Entry 2HNT (X-ray diffraction, 2.50 A resolution); this record covers chains E and F of the 4 polymer chains in the assembly.

# Chain E
Name: Gamma-thrombin
Source organism: Homo sapiens
UniProtKB: P00734 (THRB_HUMAN); the construct lacks a stretch of the UniProt sequence, so the offset changes along the chain: 78-97 = UniProt 437-456; 98-129 = UniProt 458-489; 130-154 = UniProt 493-517
Chain sequence (81 residues; each row starts with the number of its first residue; a row labelled like 129A-129C holds insertion residues (129A, then the next letters in order)):
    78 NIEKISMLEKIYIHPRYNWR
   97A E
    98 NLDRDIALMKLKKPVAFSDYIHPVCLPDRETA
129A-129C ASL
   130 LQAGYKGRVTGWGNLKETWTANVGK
Disordered / not traced: 78-79, 143-154
UniProt features mapped onto this chain:
  - active site: Asp102 (Charge relay system)

# Chain F
Name: Gamma-thrombin
Source organism: Homo sapiens
UniProtKB: P00734 (THRB_HUMAN); the construct lacks a stretch of the UniProt sequence and is renumbered around it, so the offset changes along the chain: 150-184 = UniProt 518-552; 187-204 = UniProt 560-577; 205-217 = UniProt 580-592; 219-221 = UniProt 593-595; 1 more segments
Chain sequence (105 residues; row label = number of the first residue in the row; note: 1 number in that range is skipped by the numbering (no residue carries it; nothing is unmodelled there); a row labelled like 186A-186D holds insertion residues (186A, then the next letters in order)):
   150 GQPSVLQVVNLPIVERPVCKDSTRIRITDNMFCAG
  184A Y
   185 KP
186A-186D DEGK
   187 RGDACEGDSGGPFVMKSP
204A-204B FN
   205 NRWYQMGIVSWGE
   219 GCD
  221A R
   222 DGKYGFYTHVFRLKKWIQKVIDQFGE
Disordered / not traced: 150-151, 245-247
UniProt features mapped onto this chain:
  - region: Ala183 to Val200 (High affinity receptor-binding region which is also known as the TP508 peptide)
  - active site: Ser195 (Charge relay system)
Disulfides: Cys168-Cys182, Cys191-Cys220

# Interface between chain E and chain F
Contacting residue pairs (80):
  Tyr89(E) - Trp237(F)
  Tyr89(E) - Val241(F)  hydrophobic
  Ile90(E) - Trp237(F)
  His91(E) - Trp237(F)
  Pro92(E) - Trp237(F)
  Glu97A(E) - Arg175(F)  salt bridge
  Asn98(E) - Ile174(F)
  Asn98(E) - Arg175(F)  hydrogen bond (side chain-backbone)
  Asn98(E) - Thr177(F)
  Asn98(E) - Trp215(F)
  Leu99(E) - Ser214(F)
  Leu99(E) - Trp215(F)  hydrophobic
  Asp100(E) - Thr177(F)
  Asp100(E) - Asn179(F)  hydrogen bond
  Asp100(E) - Met180(F)
  Arg101(E) - Asn179(F)
  Asp102(E) - Ser214(F)  hydrogen bond
  Asp102(E) - Thr229(F)  hydrogen bond (backbone-side chain)
  Ile103(E) - Ile212(F)  hydrophobic
  Ile103(E) - Leu234(F)  hydrophobic
  Ile103(E) - Trp237(F)
  Leu105(E) - Ile242(F)  hydrophobic
  Val121(E) - Val200(F)  hydrophobic
  Cys122(E) - Trp207(F)  hydrogen bond (side chain-backbone)
  Cys122(E) - Tyr208(F)  hydrophobic
  Cys122(E) - Gln209(F)  hydrogen bond (backbone-backbone)
  Leu123(E) - Tyr208(F)
  Leu123(E) - Lys235(F)
  Pro124(E) - Tyr208(F)  hydrophobic
  Pro124(E) - Gln209(F)
  Pro124(E) - Met210(F)  hydrophobic
  Pro124(E) - Phe232(F)
  Pro124(E) - Lys235(F)  hydrogen bond (backbone-side chain)
  Asp125(E) - Tyr208(F)
  Asp125(E) - Phe232(F)
  Arg126(E) - Phe232(F)
  Thr128(E) - Tyr208(F)
  Ala129(E) - Phe232(F)  hydrophobic
  Ser129B(E) - Phe204A(F)
  Leu130(E) - Ile162(F)  hydrophobic
  Leu130(E) - His230(F)
  Gln131(E) - Ile162(F)
  Ala132(E) - Ile162(F)
  Gly133(E) - Ile162(F)  hydrogen bond (backbone-backbone)
  Tyr134(E) - Leu160(F)
  Tyr134(E) - Pro161(F)
  Tyr134(E) - Ile162(F)  hydrogen bond (backbone-backbone)
  Lys135(E) - Leu160(F)
  Lys135(E) - Tyr184A(F)  hydrogen bond
  Lys135(E) - Lys186D(F)
  Lys135(E) - Met201(F)
  Gly136(E) - Val158(F)
  Gly136(E) - Asn159(F)
  Gly136(E) - Leu160(F)  hydrogen bond (backbone-backbone)
  Gly136(E) - Phe199(F)
  Gly136(E) - Val200(F)
  Gly136(E) - Met201(F)
  Arg137(E) - Val157(F)
  Arg137(E) - Val158(F)
  Arg137(E) - Asn159(F)
  Arg137(E) - Pro198(F)
  Arg137(E) - Val200(F)  hydrogen bond (backbone-backbone)
  Arg137(E) - Trp207(F)
  Val138(E) - Gln156(F)
  Val138(E) - Val157(F)
  Val138(E) - Val158(F)  hydrogen bond (backbone-backbone)
  Val138(E) - Phe199(F)  hydrophobic
  Thr139(E) - Leu155(F)
  Thr139(E) - Gln156(F)
  Thr139(E) - Val157(F)
  Gly140(E) - Leu155(F)
  Gly140(E) - Gln156(F)  hydrogen bond (backbone-backbone)
  Gly140(E) - Asp194(F)
  Trp141(E) - Pro152(F)
  Trp141(E) - Leu155(F)  hydrophobic
  Trp141(E) - Asp194(F)  hydrogen bond (backbone-side chain)
  Gly142(E) - Pro152(F)
  Gly142(E) - Glu192(F)
  Gly142(E) - Gly193(F)
  Gly142(E) - Asp194(F)  hydrogen bond (backbone-side chain)
Other interface residues (no listed pair), chain E (36 interface residues in all): Ala104, Leu129C
Other interface residues (no listed pair), chain F (48 interface residues in all): Val154, Phe181, Ser203, Pro204, Arg206, Val213, Tyr228, Val231, Ile238

# Overview
Chain E and chain F form an interface of 36 and 48 residues respectively, with 16 hydrogen bonds and 1 salt
bridge. Among the polar pairs are Glu97A(E)-Arg175(F), Asn98(E)-Arg175(F) and Asp100(E)-Asn179(F). UniProt
lists active-site residue Asp102(E) on chain E; active-site residue Ser195(F) on chain F.
Chain E is Gamma-thrombin and chain F is Gamma-thrombin, both from Homo sapiens; the structure,
Crystallographic structure of human gamma-thrombin, was determined by X-ray diffraction.
